6V8Z - chains A and C of the 18 polymer chains in the assembly; structure by electron microscopy, 2.90 A resolution.

[Chain A]
Name: Envelope glycoprotein gp120
Organism: Human immunodeficiency virus 1
Reference sequence: Q2N0S6 (Q2N0S6_9HIV1); the construct lacks a stretch of the UniProt sequence and is renumbered around it, so the offset changes along the chain: 32-134 = UniProt 31-133; 140-142 = UniProt 134-136; 149-151 = UniProt 137-139; 152-185 = UniProt 143-176; 5 more segments
Chain sequence (472 residues; numbered 32 to 505 plus 24 insertion-coded residues; 26 numbers in that range are skipped by the numbering (no residue carries them; nothing is unmodelled there); the number before each row is that of its first residue; a row labelled like 151A-151C holds insertion residues (151A, then the next letters in order)):
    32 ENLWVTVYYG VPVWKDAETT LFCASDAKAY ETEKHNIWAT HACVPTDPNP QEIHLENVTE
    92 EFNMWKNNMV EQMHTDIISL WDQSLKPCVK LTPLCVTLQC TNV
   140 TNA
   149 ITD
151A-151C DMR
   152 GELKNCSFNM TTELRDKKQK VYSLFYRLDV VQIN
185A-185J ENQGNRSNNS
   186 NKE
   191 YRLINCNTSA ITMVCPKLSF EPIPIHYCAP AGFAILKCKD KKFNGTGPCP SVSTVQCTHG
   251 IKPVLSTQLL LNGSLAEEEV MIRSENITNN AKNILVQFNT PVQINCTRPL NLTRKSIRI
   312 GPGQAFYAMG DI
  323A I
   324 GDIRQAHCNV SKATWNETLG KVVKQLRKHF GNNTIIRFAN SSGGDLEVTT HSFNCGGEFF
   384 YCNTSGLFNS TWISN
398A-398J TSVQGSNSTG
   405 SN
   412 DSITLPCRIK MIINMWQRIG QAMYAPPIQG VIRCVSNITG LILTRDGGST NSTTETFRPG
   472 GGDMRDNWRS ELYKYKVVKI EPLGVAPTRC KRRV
Disordered / not traced: 151A-151C, 185A-185J, 398A-398J
Differences from the reference sequence: conflict Ile68 (Val67 in Q2N0S6), Ala142 (Asn136 in Q2N0S6), Met203 (Gln202 in Q2N0S6), Val204 (Ala203 in Q2N0S6), Leu208 (Val207 in Q2N0S6), Leu255 (Val254 in Q2N0S6), Leu300 (Asn299 in Q2N0S6), Leu302 (Asn301 in Q2N0S6), Met320 (Thr317 in Q2N0S6), Asn332 (Thr330 in Q2N0S6), Met422 (Gln419 in Q2N0S6), Cys501 (Ala498 in Q2N0S6)
Cystine bridges: Cys54-Cys74, Cys126-Cys196, Cys131-Cys157, Cys228-Cys239, Cys296-Cys331, Cys378-Cys445, Cys385-Cys418
Covalently attached groups: N-acetylglucosamine (NAG) linked to Asn88, Asn133, Asn156, Asn197, Asn234, Asn262, Asn276, Asn295, Asn301, Asn339, Asn355, Asn363, Asn386, Asn392, Asn448; glycan linked to Asn332
From the paper describing this entry:
  - conformationally variable residues (side-chain flip): His66, His72

[Chain C]
Name: VRC03 Fab Heavy Chain
Organism: Homo sapiens
Reference sequence: P0DOX5 (IGG1_HUMAN); the construct lacks a stretch of the UniProt sequence, so the offset changes along the chain: 111-128 = UniProt 117-134; 129-210 = UniProt 139-220
Chain sequence (231 residues; numbered 1 to 210 plus 21 insertion-coded residues; the number before each row is that of its first residue; a row labelled like 76A-76G holds insertion residues (76A, then the next letters in order)):
     1 QVQLVQSGAV IKTPGSSVKI SCRASGYNFR DYSIHWVRLI PDKGFEWIGW IK
   52A P
    53 LWGAVSYARQ LQGRVSMTRQ LSQD
76A-76G PDDPDWG
    77 VAYMEF
82A-82C SGL
    83 TPADTAEYFC VRRGSCDY
100A-100F CGDFPW
   101 QYWCQGTVVV VSSASTKGPS VFPLAPSS
128A-128D KSTS
   129 GGTAALGCLV KDYFPEPVTV SWNSGALTSG VHTFPAVLQS SGLYSLSSVV TVPSSSLGTQ
   189 TYICNVNHKP SNTKVDKKVE PK
Disordered / not traced: 128A-128D
Cystine bridges: Cys22-Cys92, Cys98-Cys100A, Cys136-Cys192

[How chain A and chain C interact]
Pairs across the interface (32; chain A residue first):
  Lys97(A) with Asp99(C)
  Thr198(A) with Gln75(C)
  Asn279(A) with Phe100D(C)
  Ala281(A) with Asp100C(C)
  Ser365(A) with Val57(C), hydrogen bond (side chain-backbone); Tyr59(C), hydrogen bond (backbone-side chain)
  Gly367(A) with Gly55(C)
  Asp368(A) with Trp54(C)
  Glu370(A) with Trp54(C)
  Val371(A) with Trp54(C), hydrophobic
  Asn425(A) with Trp54(C)
  Trp427(A) with Leu53(C)
  Gln428(A) with Arg30(C); Leu53(C); Trp54(C); Leu73(C)
  Ile430(A) with Arg30(C); Ser74(C); Gln75(C); Asp76(C); Pro76A(C)
  Asp457(A) with Ser58(C), hydrogen bond
  Gly458(A) with Arg61(C)
  Gly459(A) with Arg61(C); Gln62(C)
  Ser460(A) with Gln62(C)
  Thr461(A) with Arg61(C); Gln62(C)
  Thr465(A) with Arg61(C), hydrogen bond (backbone-side chain)
  Glu466(A) with Arg61(C), salt bridge
  Arg469(A) with Gln64(C)
  Gly473(A) with Trp54(C)
Also at the interface, not in a pair above, chain A (26 interface residues in all): Asn280, Lys282, Gly366, Ser463
Also at the interface, not in a pair above, chain C (22 interface residues in all): Trp47, Trp50, Ala60, Pro76D

[In short]
26 residues of chain A face 22 of chain C across their interface; the contacts include 4 hydrogen bonds and 1
salt bridge. Among the polar pairs are Glu466(A)-Arg61(C), Ser365(A)-Val57(C) and Ser365(A)-Tyr59(C).
Covalently linked N-acetylglucosamine: at Asn88(A), Asn133(A), Asn156(A), Asn197(A), Asn234(A) and Asn262(A)
and 9 more. The paper reports conformational variability at His66(A) and His72(A).
Chain A is Envelope glycoprotein gp120 (Human immunodeficiency virus 1) and chain C is VRC03 Fab Heavy Chain
(Homo sapiens); the structure, VRC03 and 10-1074 Bound BG505 F14 HIV-1 SOSIP Envelope Trimer Structure, was
determined by electron microscopy, deposited together with 6V8X.
